PDB entry 6VVY | electron microscopy, 3.42 A resolution | chains D and E of the 10 polymer chains in the assembly

[Chain D]
Molecule: DNA-directed RNA polymerase subunit beta'
Source organism: Mycobacterium tuberculosis
Notes: EC 2.7.7.6
UniProtKB: A5U053 (RPOC_MYCTA); numbering as in UniProt (aligned over 1-1316)
Amino-acid sequence (1326 residues; numbered -1 to 1324; the number before each row is that of its first residue; numbers below 1 keep their minus sign (Gly-1 is residue -1)):
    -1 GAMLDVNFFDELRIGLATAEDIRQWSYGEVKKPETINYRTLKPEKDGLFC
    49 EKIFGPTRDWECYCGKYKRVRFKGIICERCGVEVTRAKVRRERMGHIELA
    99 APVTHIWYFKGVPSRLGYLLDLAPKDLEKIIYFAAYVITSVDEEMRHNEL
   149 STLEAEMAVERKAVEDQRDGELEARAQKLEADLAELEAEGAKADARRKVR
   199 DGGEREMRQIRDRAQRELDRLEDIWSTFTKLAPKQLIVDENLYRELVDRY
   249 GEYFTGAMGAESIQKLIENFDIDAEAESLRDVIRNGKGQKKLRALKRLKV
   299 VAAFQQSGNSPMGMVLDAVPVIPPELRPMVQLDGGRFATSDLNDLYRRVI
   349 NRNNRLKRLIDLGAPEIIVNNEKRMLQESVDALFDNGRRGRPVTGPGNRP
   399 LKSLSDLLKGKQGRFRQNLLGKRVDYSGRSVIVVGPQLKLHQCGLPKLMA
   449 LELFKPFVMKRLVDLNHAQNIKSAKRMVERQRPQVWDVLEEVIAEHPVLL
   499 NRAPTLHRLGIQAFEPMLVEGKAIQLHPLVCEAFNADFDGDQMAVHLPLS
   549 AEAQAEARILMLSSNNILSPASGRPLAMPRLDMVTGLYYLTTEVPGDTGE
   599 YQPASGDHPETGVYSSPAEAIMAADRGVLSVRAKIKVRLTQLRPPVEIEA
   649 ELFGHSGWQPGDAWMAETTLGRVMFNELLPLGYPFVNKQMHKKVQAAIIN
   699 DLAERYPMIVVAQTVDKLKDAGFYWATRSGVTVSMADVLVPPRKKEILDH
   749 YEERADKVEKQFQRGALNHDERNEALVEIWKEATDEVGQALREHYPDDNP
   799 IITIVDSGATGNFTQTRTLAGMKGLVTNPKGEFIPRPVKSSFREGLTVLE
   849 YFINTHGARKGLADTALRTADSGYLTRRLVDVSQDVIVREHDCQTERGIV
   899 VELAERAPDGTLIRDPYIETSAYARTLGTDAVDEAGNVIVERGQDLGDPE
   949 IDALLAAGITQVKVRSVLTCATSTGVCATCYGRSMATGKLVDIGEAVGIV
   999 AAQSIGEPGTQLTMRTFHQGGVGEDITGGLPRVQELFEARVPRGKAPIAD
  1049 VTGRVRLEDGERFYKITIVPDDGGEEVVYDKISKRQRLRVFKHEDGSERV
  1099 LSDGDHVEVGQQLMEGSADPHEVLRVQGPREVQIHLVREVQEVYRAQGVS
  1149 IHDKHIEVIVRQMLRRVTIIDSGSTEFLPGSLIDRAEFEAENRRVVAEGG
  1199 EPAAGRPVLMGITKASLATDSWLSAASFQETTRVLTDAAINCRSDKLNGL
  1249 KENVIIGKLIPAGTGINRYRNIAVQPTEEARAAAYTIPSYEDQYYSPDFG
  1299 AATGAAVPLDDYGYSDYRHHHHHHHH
Unresolved in the structure: 1015-1022, 1091-1096, 1283-1324
Construct notes: expression tag (-1 to 0, 1317-1324)
UniProt features mapped onto this chain:
  - binding site (Zn(2+)): Cys60, Cys62, Cys75, Cys78, Cys891, Cys968, Cys975, Cys978
  - binding site (Mg(2+)): Asp535, Asp537, Asp539
Ion coordination: Zn2+ site 1: Cys60, Cys62, Cys75, Cys78; Mg2+: Asp535, Asp537, Asp539; Zn2+ site 2: Cys891, Cys968, Cys975, Cys978

[Chain E]
Molecule: DNA-directed RNA polymerase subunit omega
Source organism: Mycobacterium tuberculosis
Notes: EC 2.7.7.6
UniProtKB: A0A0T9N9K3 (A0A0T9N9K3_MYCTX); residues 2-110 here correspond to UniProt positions 41-149 (UniProt number = residue number + 39)
Amino-acid sequence (110 residues; each row starts with the number of its first residue):
     1 GSISQSDASLAAVPAVDQFDPSSGASGGYDTPLGITNPPIDELLDRVSSK
    51 YALVIYAAKRARQINDYYNQLGEGILEYVGPLVEPGLQEKPLSIALREIH
   101 ADLLEHTEGE
Unresolved in the structure: 1-26, 110
Construct notes: expression tag (1)

[Interface between chain D and chain E]
Contacting residue pairs (60; chain D residue first):
  Lys437(D) - Leu33(E)
  His439(D) - Leu33(E)
  His439(D) - Thr36(E)
  Arg459(D) - Gln88(E)
  Ala492(D) - Lys90(E)
  Glu493(D) - Lys90(E)
  His494(D) - Lys90(E)  hydrogen bond
  Pro495(D) - Ile35(E)  hydrophobic
  Glu513(D) - Gly34(E)
  Glu513(D) - Ile35(E)  hydrogen bond (side chain-backbone)
  Glu550(D) - Ala58(E)
  Glu550(D) - Arg62(E)  salt bridge
  Glu554(D) - Val54(E)
  Arg556(D) - Ile35(E)  hydrogen bond (side chain-backbone)
  Arg556(D) - Leu92(E)
  Arg556(D) - Leu96(E)
  Ile557(D) - Leu53(E)  hydrophobic
  Ile557(D) - Val54(E)  hydrophobic
  Leu558(D) - Val54(E)  hydrophobic
  Leu560(D) - Ile35(E)  hydrophobic
  Asn563(D) - Ile40(E)
  Pro705(D) - Asp41(E)
  Met706(D) - Asp41(E)  hydrogen bond (backbone-side chain)
  Ile707(D) - Tyr29(E)  hydrophobic
  Ile707(D) - Pro32(E)  hydrophobic
  Val708(D) - Tyr29(E)  hydrophobic
  Gln711(D) - Tyr29(E)
  Gln711(D) - Asp30(E)  hydrogen bond (side chain-backbone)
  Asp990(D) - Ser49(E)
  Asp990(D) - Lys50(E)
  Asp990(D) - Tyr51(E)
  Glu993(D) - Tyr51(E)  hydrogen bond
  Gly1261(D) - Tyr51(E)
  Thr1262(D) - Tyr51(E)
  Asn1265(D) - Gly109(E)
  Arg1266(D) - Glu108(E)  salt bridge
  Arg1266(D) - Gly109(E)  hydrogen bond (backbone-backbone)
  Tyr1267(D) - Ser49(E)  hydrogen bond
  Tyr1267(D) - Tyr51(E)  hydrophobic
  Tyr1267(D) - Ala52(E)
  Tyr1267(D) - Ile55(E)
  Tyr1267(D) - Glu108(E)
  Arg1268(D) - Lys59(E)  hydrogen bond (backbone-side chain)
  Ile1270(D) - Ala52(E)  hydrophobic
  Ile1270(D) - Lys59(E)  hydrogen bond (backbone-side chain)
  Ile1270(D) - His106(E)
  Ile1270(D) - Thr107(E)
  Ala1271(D) - His106(E)
  Ala1271(D) - Thr107(E)  hydrogen bond (backbone-backbone)
  Val1272(D) - Tyr56(E)  hydrophobic
  Val1272(D) - Lys59(E)
  Val1272(D) - Gln63(E)  hydrogen bond (backbone-side chain)
  Val1272(D) - Leu104(E)  hydrophobic
  Gln1273(D) - Leu104(E)
  Gln1273(D) - Glu105(E)  hydrogen bond
  Pro1274(D) - Val79(E)  hydrophobic
  Pro1274(D) - Leu104(E)  hydrophobic
  Thr1275(D) - Leu103(E)
  Ala1278(D) - Leu82(E)
  Arg1279(D) - Val79(E)
Also at the interface, not in a pair above, chain D (42 interface residues in all): Val490, Phe512, Ser548, Ala549, Ala553, Asn1269
Also at the interface, not in a pair above, chain E (41 interface residues in all): Pro38, Pro39, Ser48, Arg60, Ala61, Glu77, Ser93

[In short]
42 residues of chain D and 41 residues of chain E are in contact, with 13 hydrogen bonds and 2 salt bridges.
Among the polar pairs are Glu550(D)-Arg62(E), Arg1266(D)-Glu108(E) and His494(D)-Lys90(E). UniProt lists 8
Zn2+-binding residues and 3 Mg2+-binding residues on chain D.
Here chain D is DNA-directed RNA polymerase subunit beta' and chain E is DNA-directed RNA polymerase subunit
omega, both from Mycobacterium tuberculosis. Entry 6VVY (Mycobacterium tuberculosis WT RNAP transcription open
promoter complex with Sorangicin) was determined by electron microscopy, deposited together with 6VVS, 6VVT,
6VVV, 6VVX, 6VVZ and 6VW0.
